7D95 - chains A and B; structure by X-ray diffraction, 1.67 A resolution.

Chain A (and B):
Protein: GMP synthase [glutamine-hydrolyzing] subunit A
From: Methanocaldococcus jannaschii DSM 2661
Notes: EC 6.3.5.2; chain B of this document is another copy of the same molecule, construct and numbering; everything in this record applies to it too
UniProtKB: Q58970 (GUAAA_METJA); residues 1-188 here = UniProt positions 1-188
Sequence (188 residues; numbered 1 to 188; the number before each row is that of its first residue):
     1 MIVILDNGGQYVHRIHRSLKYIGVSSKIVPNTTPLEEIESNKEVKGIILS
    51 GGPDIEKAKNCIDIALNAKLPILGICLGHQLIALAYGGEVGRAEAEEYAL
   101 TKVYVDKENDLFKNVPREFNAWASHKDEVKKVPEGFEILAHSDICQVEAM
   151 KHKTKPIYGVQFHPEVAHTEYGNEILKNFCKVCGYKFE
Modified / non-standard residues: C76 (2-amino-3-(cystein-S-yl)-isoxazolidin-5-yl-acetic acid; 5CS); N109 (l-3-aminosuccinimide; SNN)
UniProt features mapped onto this chain:
  - active site: H163, E165
From the paper describing this entry:
  - catalytic residues: H163, E165 (citing earlier work)

Interface between chain A and chain B:
Contacting residue pairs (11):
  Y11(A) with E36(B)
  R14(A) with D63(B), salt bridge; N67(B)
  R17(A) with D63(B), salt bridge
  W122(A) with E36(B); S40(B)
  V166(A) with E36(B)
  A167(A) with E36(B)
  H168(A) with P34(B); E36(B), hydrogen bond (backbone-side chain); E37(B), salt bridge
Other interface residues (no listed pair), chain A (8 interface residues in all): Y98
Other interface residues (no listed pair), chain B (7 interface residues in all): L35

In short:
Chain A and chain B form an interface of 8 and 7 residues respectively, with 1 hydrogen bond and 3 salt
bridges. Polar pairs include R14(A)-D63(B), R17(A)-D63(B) and H168(A)-E37(B). Curated annotation (UniProt)
lists active-site residues H163(A) and E165(A) on chain A. From the paper: catalytic residues H163(A) and
E165(A).
Chain A and chain B are both GMP synthase [glutamine-hydrolyzing] subunit A (Methanocaldococcus jannaschii DSM
2661); the structure, Crystal structure of acivicin-bound GATase subunit of Methanocaldococcus jannaschii GMP
synthetase, was determined by X-ray diffraction, deposited together with 7D40, 7D96 and 7D97.
